Entry 6M55 (X-ray diffraction, 3.00 A resolution); this record covers chains A and D.

# Chain A (and D)
Protein: Beta-galactosidase-like enzyme
From: Hamamotoa singularis
Notes: chain D of this document is another copy of the same molecule, construct and numbering; everything in this record applies to it too
UniProtKB: Q564N5 (Q564N5_9BASI); numbering as in UniProt (aligned over 55-594)
Amino-acid sequence (542 residues; each row starts with the number of its first residue):
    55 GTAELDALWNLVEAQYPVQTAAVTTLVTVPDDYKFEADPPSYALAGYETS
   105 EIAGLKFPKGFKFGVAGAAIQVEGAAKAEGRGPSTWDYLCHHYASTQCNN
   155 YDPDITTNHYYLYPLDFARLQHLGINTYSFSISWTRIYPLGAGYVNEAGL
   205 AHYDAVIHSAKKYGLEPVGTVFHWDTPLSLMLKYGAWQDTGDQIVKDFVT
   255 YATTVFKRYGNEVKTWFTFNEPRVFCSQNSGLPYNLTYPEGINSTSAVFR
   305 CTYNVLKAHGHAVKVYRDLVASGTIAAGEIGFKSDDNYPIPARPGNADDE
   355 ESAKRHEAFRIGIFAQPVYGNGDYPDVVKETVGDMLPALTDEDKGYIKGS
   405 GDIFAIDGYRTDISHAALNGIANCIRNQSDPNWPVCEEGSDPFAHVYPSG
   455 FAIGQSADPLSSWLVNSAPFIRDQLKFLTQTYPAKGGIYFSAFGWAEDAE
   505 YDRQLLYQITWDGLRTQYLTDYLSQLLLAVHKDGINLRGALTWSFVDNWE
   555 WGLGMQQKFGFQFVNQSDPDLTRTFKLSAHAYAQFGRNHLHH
Sequence notes: engineered mutation A496 (Glu in Q564N5); expression tag (595-596)
Cystine bridges: C144-C152, C280-C305, C428-C440
Covalent attachments: alpha-D-mannopyranose (MAN) linked to T78; N-acetylglucosamine (NAG) linked to N289, N569

# How chain A and chain D interact
Residue-residue contacts (63; chain A residue first):
  A91(A) - S453(D)
  D92(A) - S453(D)
  P93(A) - F455(D)  hydrophobic
  P94(A) - Y451(D)  hydrophobic
  P94(A) - F455(D)
  P94(A) - A456(D)
  Y96(A) - Y451(D)  hydrogen bond
  Y96(A) - I457(D)  hydrogen bond (side chain-backbone)
  Y96(A) - P473(D)  hydrophobic
  Y96(A) - F474(D)
  G100(A) - G100(D)
  D445(A) - L509(D)
  D445(A) - Y511(D)
  H449(A) - Y511(D)
  V450(A) - Y511(D)  hydrophobic
  Y451(A) - P94(D)  hydrophobic
  Y451(A) - Y96(D)  hydrogen bond
  S453(A) - A91(D)
  S453(A) - D92(D)
  G454(A) - Y511(D)
  F455(A) - P93(D)  hydrophobic
  F455(A) - P94(D)
  F455(A) - T514(D)
  F455(A) - F579(D)
  F455(A) - L581(D)
  A456(A) - P94(D)
  A456(A) - Y511(D)  hydrophobic
  A456(A) - W515(D)
  I457(A) - Y96(D)  hydrogen bond (backbone-side chain)
  I457(A) - W515(D)
  G458(A) - W515(D)
  Q459(A) - W515(D)  hydrogen bond (side chain-backbone)
  Q459(A) - G517(D)  hydrogen bond (side chain-backbone)
  S460(A) - Y511(D)
  S460(A) - Q512(D)
  A461(A) - R507(D)  hydrogen bond (backbone-side chain)
  D462(A) - R507(D)
  P463(A) - R507(D)
  P463(A) - Q512(D)
  F474(A) - Y96(D)
  D502(A) - D502(D)
  D502(A) - A503(D)
  D502(A) - R507(D)  salt bridge
  A503(A) - A503(D)  hydrophobic
  R507(A) - A461(D)  hydrogen bond (side chain-backbone)
  R507(A) - P463(D)
  R507(A) - D502(D)  salt bridge
  L509(A) - P446(D)  hydrophobic
  Y511(A) - D445(D)
  Y511(A) - H449(D)  hydrogen bond
  Y511(A) - V450(D)  hydrophobic
  Y511(A) - A456(D)  hydrophobic
  Y511(A) - S460(D)
  Q512(A) - S460(D)
  T514(A) - F455(D)
  W515(A) - A456(D)
  W515(A) - I457(D)
  W515(A) - G458(D)
  W515(A) - Q459(D)  hydrogen bond (backbone-side chain)
  G517(A) - Q459(D)  hydrogen bond (backbone-side chain)
  L518(A) - L518(D)  hydrophobic
  F579(A) - F455(D)
  L581(A) - F455(D)
Interface residues without a listed pair, chain A (41 interface residues in all): P446, S466, P473, E501, D516, Q521, K580
Interface residues without a listed pair, chain D (40 interface residues in all): G454, D462, S466, E501, D516, K580

# In short
41 residues of chain A and 40 residues of chain D are in contact; the contacts include 11 hydrogen bonds and 2
salt bridges. Polar contacts include D502(A)-R507(D), Y96(A)-Y451(D) and Y96(A)-I457(D). Covalently linked
alpha-D-mannopyranose: at T78(A). Covalently linked N-acetylglucosamine: at N289(A) and N569(A).
Chain A and chain D are both Beta-galactosidase-like enzyme (Hamamotoa singularis); the structure, Crystal
structure of the E496A mutant of HsBglA in complex with 4-galactosyllactose, was determined by X-ray
diffraction (same publication as 6M4E).
